Entry 4ZBJ (X-ray diffraction, 2.25 A resolution); this record covers chains A and C of the 4 polymer chains in the assembly.

Chain A:
Molecule: Histone chaperone ASF1
From: Saccharomyces cerevisiae (strain ATCC 204508 / S288c)
UniProt: P32447 (ASF1_YEAST); residue numbers follow UniProt; this construct covers 2-169
Amino-acid sequence (175 residues; each row starts with the number of its first residue; numbers below 1 keep their minus sign (Pro-5 is residue -5)):
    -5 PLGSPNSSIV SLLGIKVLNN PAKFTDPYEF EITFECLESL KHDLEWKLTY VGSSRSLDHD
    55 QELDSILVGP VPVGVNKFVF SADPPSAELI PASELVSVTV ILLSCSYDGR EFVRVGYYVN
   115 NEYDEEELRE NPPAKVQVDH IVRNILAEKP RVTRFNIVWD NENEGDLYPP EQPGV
Not modelled in the structure: 155-169
Construct notes: expression tag (-5 to 1)

Chain C:
Molecule: Histone H4
From: Xenopus laevis
UniProt: P62799 (H4_XENLA); residues 20-102 here correspond to UniProt positions 21-103 (UniProt number = residue number + 1)
Amino-acid sequence (84 residues; each row starts with the number of its first residue):
    19 MKVLRDNIQG ITKPAIRRLA RRGGVKRISG LIYEETRGVL KVFLENVIRD AVTYTEHAKR
    79 KTVTAMDVVY ALKRQGRTLY GFGG
Not modelled in the structure: 19-20
Construct notes: initiating methionine (19)
Curated features (UniProtKB/Swiss-Prot):
  - modified residue: Lys20 (N6,N6,N6-trimethyllysine), Lys31 (N6-(2-hydroxyisobutyryl)lysine), Lys44 (N6-(2-hydroxyisobutyryl)lysine), Ser47 (Phosphoserine), Tyr51 (Phosphotyrosine), Lys59 (N6-(2-hydroxyisobutyryl)lysine), Lys77 (N6-(2-hydroxyisobutyryl)lysine), Lys79 (N6-(2-hydroxyisobutyryl)lysine), Tyr88 (Phosphotyrosine), Lys91 (N6-(2-hydroxyisobutyryl)lysine)
  - cross-link (Glycyl lysine isopeptide (Lys-Gly)): Lys31 (interchain with G-Cter in UFM1), Lys91 (interchain with G-Cter in ubiquitin)

Chain A / chain C interface:
Pairs across the interface (25):
  Pro-1(A) - Arg95(C)
  Leu6(A) - Phe100(C)  hydrophobic
  Leu6(A) - Gly101(C)  hydrogen bond (backbone-backbone)
  Leu7(A) - Phe100(C)
  Gly8(A) - Phe100(C)
  Ile9(A) - Phe100(C)
  Tyr111(A) - Phe100(C)
  Pro144(A) - Leu97(C)
  Pro144(A) - Tyr98(C)
  Pro144(A) - Gly99(C)  hydrogen bond (backbone-backbone)
  Pro144(A) - Phe100(C)  hydrophobic
  Arg145(A) - Leu97(C)
  Arg145(A) - Tyr98(C)
  Val146(A) - Arg95(C)
  Val146(A) - Thr96(C)
  Val146(A) - Leu97(C)  hydrogen bond (backbone-backbone)
  Val146(A) - Gly99(C)
  Val146(A) - Phe100(C)  hydrophobic
  Thr147(A) - Arg95(C)
  Thr147(A) - Thr96(C)  hydrogen bond
  Arg148(A) - Gly94(C)
  Arg148(A) - Arg95(C)  hydrogen bond (backbone-backbone)
  Arg148(A) - Gly101(C)
  Phe149(A) - Gln93(C)
  Phe149(A) - Gly94(C)
Other interface residues (no listed pair), chain A (13 interface residues in all): Val109
Other interface residues (no listed pair), chain C (10 interface residues in all): Gly102

In short:
The interface between chain A and chain C involves 13 residues on one side and 10 on the other; the contacts
include 5 hydrogen bonds. Among the polar pairs are Thr147(A)-Thr96(C), Leu6(A)-Gly101(C) and
Pro144(A)-Gly99(C).
Chain A is Histone chaperone ASF1 (Saccharomyces cerevisiae (strain ATCC 204508 / S288c)) and chain C is
Histone H4 (Xenopus laevis); the structure, UBN1 peptide bound to H3.3/H4/Asf1, was determined by X-ray
diffraction.
